4ZST - chains A and B; structure by X-ray diffraction, 2.01 A resolution.

[Chain A (and B)]
Protein: Parathion hydrolase
Source organism: Brevundimonas diminuta
Notes: EC 3.1.8.1; chain B of this document is another copy of the same molecule, construct and numbering; everything in this record applies to it too
UniProt: P0A434 (OPD_BREDI); residues 30-365 here = UniProt positions 30-365
Amino-acid sequence (337 residues; numbered 29 to 365; the number before each row is that of its first residue):
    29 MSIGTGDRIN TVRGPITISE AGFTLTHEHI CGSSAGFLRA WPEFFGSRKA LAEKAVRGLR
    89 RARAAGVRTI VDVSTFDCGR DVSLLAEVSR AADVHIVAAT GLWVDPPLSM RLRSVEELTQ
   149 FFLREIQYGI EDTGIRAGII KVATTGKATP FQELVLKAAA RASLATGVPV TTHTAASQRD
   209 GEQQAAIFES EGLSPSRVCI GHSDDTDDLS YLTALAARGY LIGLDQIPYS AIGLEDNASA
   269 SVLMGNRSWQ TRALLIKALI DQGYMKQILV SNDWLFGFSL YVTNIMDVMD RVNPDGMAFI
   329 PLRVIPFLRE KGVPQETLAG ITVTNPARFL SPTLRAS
Unresolved in the structure: 29-34, 364-365
Construct notes: initiating methionine (29); engineered mutation Cys106 (Ile in P0A434), Val132 (Phe in P0A434), Gln254 (His in P0A434), Tyr257 (His in P0A434), Val270 (Ala in P0A434), Met272 (Leu in P0A434), Asn274 (Ile in P0A434), Leu308 (Ser in P0A434)
Modified residues: Lys169 (lysine nz-carboxylic acid; KCX)
Bound ions: Co2+ site 1: His55, His57, Lys169, Asp301; Co2+ site 2: Lys169, His201, His230
Swiss-Prot annotation at these positions:
  - binding site (Zn(2+)): His55, His57, Lys169, His201, His230, Asp301
  - modified residue: Lys169 (N6-carboxylysine)

[How chain A and chain B interact]
Contacting residue pairs - 66 pairs, chain A then chain B:
  Ser61(A) with Ser137(B)
  Ser62(A) with Pro135(B); Ser137(B), hydrogen bond
  Ala63(A) with Ala63(B); Phe104(B)
  Gly64(A) with Phe104(B)
  Phe65(A) with Phe104(B); Ser137(B); Met138(B), hydrophobic
  Arg67(A) with Arg67(B); Glu159(B)
  Ala68(A) with Phe104(B), hydrophobic; Phe149(B); Arg152(B)
  Trp69(A) with Met138(B), hydrophobic; Arg141(B); Glu145(B); Phe149(B), hydrophobic
  Pro70(A) with Arg152(B)
  Glu71(A) with Arg152(B), salt bridge
  Phe72(A) with Arg141(B)
  Phe104(A) with Ala63(B); Gly64(B); Phe65(B); Ala68(B), hydrophobic
  Asp133(A) with Pro135(B); Leu136(B), hydrogen bond (side chain-backbone); Arg139(B), salt bridge
  Pro135(A) with Ser62(B); Asp133(B)
  Leu136(A) with Asp133(B), hydrogen bond (backbone-side chain); Leu308(B), hydrophobic
  Ser137(A) with Ser61(B); Ser62(B), hydrogen bond; Phe65(B); Ser307(B), hydrogen bond; Leu308(B)
  Met138(A) with Phe65(B), hydrophobic
  Arg139(A) with Asp133(B), salt bridge
  Leu140(A) with Leu308(B); Tyr309(B), hydrophobic
  Arg141(A) with Trp69(B); Phe72(B); Ser307(B), hydrogen bond (side chain-backbone); Tyr309(B), hydrogen bond (side chain-backbone); Val310(B); Thr311(B)
  Glu145(A) with Trp69(B); Thr311(B)
  Phe149(A) with Ala68(B); Trp69(B), hydrophobic
  Arg152(A) with Ala68(B); Pro70(B); Glu71(B), salt bridge
  Glu159(A) with Arg67(B), salt bridge; Ala68(B)
  Asp160(A) with Arg67(B), salt bridge
  Ser307(A) with Ser137(B), hydrogen bond; Arg141(B), hydrogen bond (backbone-side chain)
  Leu308(A) with Leu136(B), hydrophobic; Ser137(B); Leu140(B)
  Tyr309(A) with Leu140(B); Arg141(B), hydrogen bond (backbone-side chain)
  Thr311(A) with Arg141(B), hydrogen bond; Glu145(B), hydrogen bond
Interface residues without a listed pair, chain A (34 interface residues in all): Trp131, Leu146, Glu153, Tyr156, Val310
Interface residues without a listed pair, chain B (34 interface residues in all): Trp131, Leu146, Glu153, Tyr156, Asp160

[Overview]
The chain A/chain B interface involves 34 residues from each chain; the contacts include 12 hydrogen bonds and
6 salt bridges. Polar pairs include Glu71(A)-Arg152(B), Asp133(A)-Arg139(B) and Glu159(A)-Arg67(B). UniProt
lists 6 Zn2+-binding residues on chain A.
Both chains are Parathion hydrolase (Brevundimonas diminuta). Entry 4ZST (Crystal structure of Brevundimonas
diminuta phosphotriesterase mutant L7eP-3a) was determined by X-ray diffraction (same publication as 4ZSU).
